4AZV - chain A; structure by X-ray diffraction, 3.29 A resolution.

[Chain A]
Molecule: WBDD
Source organism: Escherichia coli
Reference sequence: Q47592 (Q47592_ECOLX); numbering as in UniProt (aligned over 2-556)
Amino-acid sequence (569 residues; row label = number of the first residue in the row; numbers below 1 keep their minus sign (Met-12 is residue -12)):
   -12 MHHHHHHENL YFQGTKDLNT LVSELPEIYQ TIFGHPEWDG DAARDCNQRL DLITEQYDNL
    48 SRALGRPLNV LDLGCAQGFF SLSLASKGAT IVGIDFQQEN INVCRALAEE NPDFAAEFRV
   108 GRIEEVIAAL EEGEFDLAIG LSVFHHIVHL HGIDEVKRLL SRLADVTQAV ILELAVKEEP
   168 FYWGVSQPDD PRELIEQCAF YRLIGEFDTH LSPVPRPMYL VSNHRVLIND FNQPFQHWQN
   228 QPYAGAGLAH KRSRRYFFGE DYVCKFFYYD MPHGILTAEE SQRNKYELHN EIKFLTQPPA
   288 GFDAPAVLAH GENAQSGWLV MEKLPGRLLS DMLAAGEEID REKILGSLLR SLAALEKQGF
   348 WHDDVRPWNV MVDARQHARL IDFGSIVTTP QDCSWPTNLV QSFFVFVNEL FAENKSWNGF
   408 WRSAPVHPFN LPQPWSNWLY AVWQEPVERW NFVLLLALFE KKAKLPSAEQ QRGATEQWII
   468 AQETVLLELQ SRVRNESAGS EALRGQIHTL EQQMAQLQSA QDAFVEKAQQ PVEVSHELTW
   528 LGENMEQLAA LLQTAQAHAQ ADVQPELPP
Disordered / not traced: -12 to 3, 231-238, 378-380, 399-415, 474-556
Sequence notes: expression tag (-12 to 1); conflict Phe168 (Leu in Q47592), Tyr273 (His in Q47592), Val440 (Ala in Q47592), Val480 (Gly in Q47592)
Ligand contacts: S-adenosylmethionine (SAM): Tyr16, Gln17, Arg36, Leu60, Gly61, Ala63, Phe67, Ile81, Asp82, Phe83, Gln84, Asn87, Gly108, Arg109, Ile110, Glu111, Leu128, Ser129, Val130, His133, Ile134
Swiss-Prot annotation at these positions:
  - binding site (S-adenosyl-L-methionine): Tyr16, Gln17, Arg36, Gly61, Asp82 to Asn87, Gly108 to Glu111, Leu128
  - binding site (ATP): Pro229, His237, Arg241 to Tyr243, Lys252, Glu274, Glu309 to Leu311, Met358, Asp369
What the authors report for this chain:
  - mutagenesis - Y230F, D351A, D351E: abolished catalytic activity
  - mutagenesis - W355F: unchanged catalytic activity
  - mutagenesis - D350A, W355H: decreased catalytic activity
  - mutagenesis - R270A, E274A: decreased catalytic activity on 2alpha-MB
  - mutagenesis - Y16F, H132A, H133A, R203A: abolished catalytic activity on S-adenosylmethionine
  - mutagenesis - N34D/Q35E/H197E (less than 10%): decreased catalytic activity on S-adenosylmethionine

[In short]
Bound to chain A: S-adenosylmethionine. Curated annotation (UniProt) lists 15 S-adenosyl-L-methionine-binding
residues and 12 ATP-binding residues. The paper reports that Y16F, H132A and H133A, among others, abolish
catalytic activity on S-adenosylmethionine; Y230F, D351A and D351E abolish catalytic activity; 13
substitutions were tested in all.
Chain A is WBDD (Escherichia coli); the structure, Co-crystal structure of WbdD and kinase inhibitor
GW435821x, was determined by X-ray diffraction (same publication as 4AZS, 4AZT and 4AZW).
